7L2U - chains F and C of the 6 polymer chains in the assembly; structure by electron microscopy, 3.47 A resolution.

# Chain F
Name: Tau-theraphotoxin-Hs1a
Source organism: Cyriopagopus schmidti
UniProt: P0CH43 (DKTX_CYRSC); residues 1-75 here = UniProt positions 1-75
Amino-acid sequence (76 residues; each row starts with the number of its first residue; numbering starts at 0):
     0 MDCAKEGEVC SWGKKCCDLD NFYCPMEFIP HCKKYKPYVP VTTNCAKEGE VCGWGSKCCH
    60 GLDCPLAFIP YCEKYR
Disordered / not traced: 0
Construct notes: initiating methionine (0)
Cystine bridges: Cys2-Cys16, Cys9-Cys23, Cys15-Cys31, Cys44-Cys58, Cys51-Cys63, Cys57-Cys71
Residues lining bound ligands: XKP ((11R,14S)-17-amino-14-hydroxy-8,14-dioxo-9,13,15-trioxa-14lambda~5~-phosphaheptadecan-11-yl decanoate): Ala66, Phe67, Ile68, Tyr70

# Chain C
Name: Transient receptor potential cation channel subfamily V member 1
Source organism: Rattus norvegicus
UniProt: O35433 (TRPV1_RAT); residue numbers follow UniProt; this construct covers 110-603, 627-764
Amino-acid sequence (637 residues; row label = number of the first residue in the row; note: 23 numbers in that range are skipped by the numbering (no residue carries them; nothing is unmodelled there)):
   105 GAMGSRLYDR RSIFDAVAQS NCQELESLLP FLQRSKKRLT DSEFKDPETG KTCLLKAMLN
   165 LHNGQNDTIA LLLDVARKTD SLKQFVNASY TDSYYKGQTA LHIAIERRNM TLVTLLVENG
   225 ADVQAAANGD FFKKTKGRPG FYFGELPLSL AACTNQLAIV KFLLQNSWQP ADISARDSVG
   285 NTVLHALVEV ADNTVDNTKF VTSMYNEILI LGAKLHPTLK LEEITNRKGL TPLALAASSG
   345 KIGVLAYILQ REIHEPECRH LSRKFTEWAY GPVHSSLYDL SCIDTCEKNS VLEVIAYSSS
   405 ETPNRHDMLL VEPLNRLLQD KWDRFVKRIF YFNFFVYCLY MIIFTAAAYY RPVEGLPPYK
   465 LKNTVGDYFR VTGEILSVSG GVYFFFRGIQ YFLQRRPSLK SLFVDSYSEI LFFVQSLFML
   525 VSVVLYFSQR KEYVASMVFS LAMGWTNMLY YTRGFQQMGI YAVMIEKMIL RDLCRFMFVY
   585 LVFLFGFSTA VVTLIEDGK
   627 YNSLYSTCLE LFKFTIGMGD LEFTENYDFK AVFIILLLAY VILTYILLLN MLIALMGETV
   687 NKIAQESKNI WKLQRAITIL DTEKSFLKCM RKAFRSGKLL QVGFTPDGKD DYRWCFRVDE
   747 VNWTTWNTNV GIINEDPG
Disordered / not traced: 105-186, 239-242, 752-764
Construct notes: expression tag (105-109)
Ion coordination: Na+: Gly643 (shared with 1 residue of chain A; 1 residue of chain D)
Residues lining bound ligands:
  - XJ7 ((2S)-1-(butanoyloxy)-3-{[(R)-hydroxy{[(1r,2R,3S,4S,5R,6S)-2,3,4,5,6-pentahydroxycyclohexyl]oxy}phosphoryl]oxy}propan-2-yl tridecanoate): Arg409, Val508, Asp509, Ser510, Tyr511, Ser512, Leu515, Met547, Thr550, Leu553, Tyr554, Arg557, Glu570, Ile573, Leu574, Ile696, Leu699, Gln700, Ile703
  - XKP ((11R,14S)-17-amino-14-hydroxy-8,14-dioxo-9,13,15-trioxa-14lambda~5~-phosphaheptadecan-11-yl decanoate): Leu585, Leu588, Leu630, Tyr631, Cys634, Leu635, Phe638
What the authors report for this chain:
  - binding site for Na+: Gly643

# Interface between chain F and chain C
Pairs across the interface (5; chain F residue first):
  Trp53(F) with Glu536(C)
  Gly54(F) with Lys535(C)
  Leu65(F) with Ser632(C); Leu635(C), hydrophobic
  Ala66(F) with Tyr631(C), hydrophobic
Also at the interface, not in a pair above, chain F (5 interface residues in all): Phe67

# In short
Chain F and chain C each contribute 5 residues to their interface. Compound XKP is bound between chain F and
chain C. Bound to chain C: compound XJ7. From the paper: a binding site for Na+ at Gly643(C).
Chain F is Tau-theraphotoxin-Hs1a (Cyriopagopus schmidti) and chain C is Transient receptor potential cation
channel subfamily V member 1 (Rattus norvegicus); the structure, cryo-EM structure of DkTx-bound minimal TRPV1
in open state, was determined by electron microscopy together with 7L2M, 7L2R and 7L2T from the same study.
